5DFI - chains A and V of the 3 polymer chains in the assembly; structure by X-ray diffraction, 1.63 A resolution.

[Chain A]
Name: DNA-(apurinic or apyrimidinic site) lyase
From: Homo sapiens
Notes: EC 3.1.-.-, 4.2.99.18
UniProt: P27695 (APEX1_HUMAN); residue numbers follow UniProt; this construct covers 43-318
Amino-acid sequence (276 residues; row label = number of the first residue in the row):
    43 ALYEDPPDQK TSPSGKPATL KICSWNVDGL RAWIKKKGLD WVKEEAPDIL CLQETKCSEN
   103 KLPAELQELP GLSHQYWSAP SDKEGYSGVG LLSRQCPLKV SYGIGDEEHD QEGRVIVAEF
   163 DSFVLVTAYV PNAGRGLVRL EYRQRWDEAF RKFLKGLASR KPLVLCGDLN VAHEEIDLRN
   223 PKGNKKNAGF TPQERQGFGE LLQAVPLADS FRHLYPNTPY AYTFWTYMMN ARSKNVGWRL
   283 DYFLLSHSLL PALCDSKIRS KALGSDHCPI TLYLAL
What the authors report for this chain:
  - binding site for the 21-nt DNA strand: Tyr171, Asn174
  - catalytic residues: Asp210, Asn212
  - contacts within the chain: Asn68-Asp210 (hydrogen bond), Asp210-Asn212 (hydrogen bond)
  - catalytic residues: Tyr171, His309 (proposed by the authors, not directly observed)
  - mutagenesis - R181A (3-fold): decreased binding to product DNA
  - mutagenesis - R181A (Kd = 0.4 nM): unchanged binding to substrate DNA
  - mutagenesis - R181A: decreased catalytic activity on AP-site incision

[Chain V]
Molecule: 21-nt DNA strand
Sequence (21 nucleotides; each row starts with the number of its first residue):
     1 GGATCCGTCG GGCGCATCAG C

[Chain A / chain V interface]
Residue-residue contacts (24):
  Asp70(A) - DG14(V)  sugar contact
  Gly71(A) - DG14(V)  phosphate contact
  Gly71(A) - DC15(V)  phosphate contact
  Leu72(A) - DC15(V)  phosphate contact
  Arg73(A) - DC15(V)  hydrogen bond to the phosphate
  Arg73(A) - DA16(V)  salt bridge to the phosphate
  Ala74(A) - DG14(V)  phosphate contact
  Ala74(A) - DC15(V)  hydrogen bond to the phosphate
  Lys78(A) - DG14(V)  salt bridge to the phosphate
  Lys98(A) - DG14(V)  base contact
  Lys98(A) - DC15(V)  sugar contact
  Glu126(A) - DA16(V)  sugar contact
  Gly127(A) - DC15(V)  phosphate contact
  Gly127(A) - DA16(V)  sugar contact
  Tyr128(A) - DG14(V)  base contact
  Arg177(A) - DG11(V)  base contact
  Arg177(A) - DG12(V)  base contact
  Lys224(A) - DC5(V)  salt bridge to the phosphate
  Tyr269(A) - DG12(V)  sugar contact
  Tyr269(A) - DC13(V)  sugar contact
  Met270(A) - DG11(V)  base contact
  Met270(A) - DG12(V)  base contact
  Met271(A) - DG10(V)  base contact
  Met271(A) - DG12(V)  hydrogen bond to the phosphate

[Overview]
The interface between chain A and chain V involves 15 residues on one side and 8 on the other, with 3 hydrogen
bonds and 3 salt bridges. Among the polar pairs are Arg73(A)-DC15(V), Ala74(A)-DC15(V) and Met271(A)-DG12(V).
The paper reports catalytic residues Asp210(A), Asn212(A) and Tyr171(A) among others; R181A of chain A reduces
binding to product DNA.
Chain A is DNA-(apurinic or apyrimidinic site) lyase (Homo sapiens) and chain V is a 21-nt DNA strand; the
structure, Human APE1 phosphorothioate substrate complex, was determined by X-ray diffraction, deposited
together with 5DFF, 5DFH, 5DFJ and 5DG0.
